6QFA - chains B and L of the 10 polymer chains in the assembly; structure by electron microscopy, 2.49 A resolution.

== Chain B ==
Name: Gamma-aminobutyric acid receptor subunit beta-3
Source organism: Homo sapiens
UniProt: P28472 (GBRB3_HUMAN); residues 1-448 here correspond to UniProt positions 26-473 (UniProt number = residue number + 25)
Chain sequence (341 residues; row label = number of the first residue in the row; note: 107 numbers in that range are skipped by the numbering (no residue carries them; nothing is unmodelled there)):
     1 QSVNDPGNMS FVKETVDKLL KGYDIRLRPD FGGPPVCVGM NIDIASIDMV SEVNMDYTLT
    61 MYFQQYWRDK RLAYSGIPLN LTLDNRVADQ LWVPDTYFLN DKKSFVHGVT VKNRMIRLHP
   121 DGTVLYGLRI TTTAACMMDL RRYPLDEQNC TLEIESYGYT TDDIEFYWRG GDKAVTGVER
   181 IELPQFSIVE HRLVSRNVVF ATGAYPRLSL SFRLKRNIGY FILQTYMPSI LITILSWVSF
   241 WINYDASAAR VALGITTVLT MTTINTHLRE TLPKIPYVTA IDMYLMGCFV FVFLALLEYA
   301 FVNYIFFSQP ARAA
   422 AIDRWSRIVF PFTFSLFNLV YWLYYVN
Disordered / not traced: 1-7, 448
Construct notes: engineered mutation Thr279 (Lys304 in P28472); linker (308-314)
Cystine bridges: Cys136-Cys150
Covalently attached groups: N-acetylglucosamine (NAG) linked to Asn80; glycan linked to Asn149
Ligand contacts:
  - histamine (HSM), molecule 1: Asp43, Tyr62, Gln64
  - histamine (HSM), molecule 2: Tyr97, Glu155, Ser156, Tyr157, Phe200, Thr202, Tyr205
What the authors report for this chain:
  - binding site for histamine: Asp43, Tyr62, Glu155, Ser156, Tyr157, Phe200, Tyr205
  - mutagenesis - K279T: increased stability (proposed by the authors, not directly observed)

== Chain L ==
Name: Outer membrane protein, Uncharacterized protein, Mb-c7HopQ-Nb25
Source organism: Helicobacter pylori (strain G27)
UniProt: B5Z8H1 (B5Z8H1_HELPG); the construct has insertions or renumbered stretches relative to UniProt, so the offset changes along the chain: 13-233 = UniProt 226-446; 234-402 = UniProt 53-221
Chain sequence (522 residues; each row starts with the number of its first residue):
     1 QVQLVESGGG LVQTKTTTSV IDTTNDAQNL LTQAQTIVNT LKDYCPILIA KSSSSNGGTN
    61 NANTPSWQTA GGGKNSCATF GAEFSAASDM INNAQKIVQE TQQLSANQPK NITQPHNLNL
   121 NSPSSLTALA QKMLKNAQSQ AEILKLANQV ESDFNKLSSG HLKDYIGKCD ASAISSANMT
   181 MQNQKNNWGN GCAGVEETQS LLKTSAADFN NQTPQINQAQ NLANTLIQEL GNNTYEQLSR
   241 LLTNDNGTNS KTSAQAINQA VNNLNERAKT LAGGTTNSPA YQATLLALRS VLGLWNSMGY
   301 AVICGGYTKS PGENNQKDFH YTDENGNGTT INCGGSTNSN GTHSYNGTNT LKADKNVSLS
   361 IEQYEKIHEA YQILSKALKQ AGLAPLNSKG EKLEAHVTTS KYGSLRLSCA ASGHTFNYPI
   421 MGWFRQAPGK EREFVGAISW SGGSTSYADS VKDRFTISRD NAKNTVYLEM NNLKPEDTAV
   481 YYCAAKGRYS GGLYYPTNYD YWGQGTQVTV SSHHHHHHEP EA
Disordered / not traced: 14-402, 511-522
Construct notes: expression tag (1-12)
Cystine bridges: Cys409-Cys483

== Chain B / chain L interface ==
Residue-residue contacts - 8 pairs, chain B then chain L:
  Lys173(B) - Asp449(L)  salt bridge
  Lys173(B) - Tyr494(L)
  Glu179(B) - Ile420(L)
  Glu179(B) - Leu493(L)
  Arg180(B) - Gly491(L)
  Arg180(B) - Gly492(L)
  Glu182(B) - Pro419(L)
  Glu182(B) - Arg488(L)  salt bridge
Also at the interface, not in a pair above, chain B (5 interface residues in all): Val178
Also at the interface, not in a pair above, chain L (13 interface residues in all): Ser439, Ser444, Tyr447, Lys452, Ser490

== Overview ==
5 residues of chain B face 13 of chain L across their interface, with 2 salt bridges. Among the polar pairs
are Lys173(B)-Asp449(L) and Glu182(B)-Arg488(L). Chain B binds histamine. N-acetylglucosamine is covalently
linked to Asn80(B). The paper reports a binding site for histamine at Asp43(B), Tyr62(B) and Glu155(B) among
others; K279T of chain B increases stability.
Chain B is Gamma-aminobutyric acid receptor subunit beta-3 (Homo sapiens) and chain L is Outer membrane
protein, Uncharacterized protein, Mb-c7HopQ-Nb25 (Helicobacter pylori (strain G27)); the structure, CryoEM
structure of a beta3K279T GABA(A)R homomer in complex with histamine and megabody Mb25, was determined by
electron microscopy together with 6XUX, 6XV8, 6XVI and 6QD6 from the same study.
